PDB entry 8EXN | X-ray diffraction, 2.15 A resolution | chains A and D

Chain A:
Name: Tyrosine-protein phosphatase non-receptor type 1
Source organism: Homo sapiens
Notes: EC 3.1.3.48
Reference sequence: P18031 (PTN1_HUMAN); residues 1-299 here = UniProt positions 1-299
Chain sequence (299 residues; numbered 1 to 299; the number before each row is that of its first residue):
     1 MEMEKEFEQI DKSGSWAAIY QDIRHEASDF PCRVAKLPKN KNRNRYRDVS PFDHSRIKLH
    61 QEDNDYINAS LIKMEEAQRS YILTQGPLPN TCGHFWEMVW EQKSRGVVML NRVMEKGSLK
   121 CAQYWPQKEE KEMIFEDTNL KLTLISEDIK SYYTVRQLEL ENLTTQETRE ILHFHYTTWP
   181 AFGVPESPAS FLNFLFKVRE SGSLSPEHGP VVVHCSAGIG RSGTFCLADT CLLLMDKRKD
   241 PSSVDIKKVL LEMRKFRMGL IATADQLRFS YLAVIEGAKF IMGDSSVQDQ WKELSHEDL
Not modelled in the structure: 1, 62-63
Construct notes: engineered mutation Ala181 (Asp in P18031), Ala262 (Gln in P18031)
Curated features (UniProtKB/Swiss-Prot):
  - active site: Cys215 (Phosphocysteine intermediate)
  - binding site (substrate): Cys215 to Arg221
  - modified residue: Met1 (N-acetylmethionine), Tyr20 (Phosphotyrosine), Ser50 (Phosphoserine), Tyr66 (Phosphotyrosine), Cys215 (Cysteine persulfide), Ser242 (Phosphoserine), Ser243 (Phosphoserine)
  - cross-link: Cys215 to Ser216 (N,N-(cysteine-1,S-diyl)serine (Cys-Ser))
From the paper describing this entry:
  - catalytic residues: Cys215 (citing earlier work)
  - mutagenesis - D181A/C215A/Q262A: abolished catalytic activity
  - specificity-determining residues: Arg47

Chain D:
Name: Non-receptor tyrosine-protein kinase TYK2 activation loop peptide
Notes: EC 2.7.10.2; fragment: residues 1048-1062 of TYK2
Reference sequence: P29597 (TYK2_HUMAN); residues 1155-1169 here correspond to UniProt positions 1048-1062 (UniProt number = residue number - 107)
Chain sequence (15 residues; each row starts with the number of its first residue):
  1155 VPEGHEYYRV REDGD
Not modelled in the structure: 1155-1158, 1164-1169
Curated features (UniProtKB/Swiss-Prot):
  - modified residue (Phosphotyrosine): Tyr1161, Tyr1162

How chain A and chain D interact:
Pairs across the interface (11; chain A residue first):
  Tyr46(A) with Glu1160(D); Tyr1162(D)
  Arg47(A) with Glu1160(D), hydrogen bond (backbone-backbone)
  Asp48(A) with Tyr1161(D); Tyr1162(D), hydrogen bond (side chain-backbone); Arg1163(D), hydrogen bond (side chain-backbone)
  Val49(A) with Tyr1162(D), hydrophobic
  Phe182(A) with Tyr1162(D)
  Ala217(A) with Tyr1162(D), hydrophobic
  Ile219(A) with Tyr1162(D), hydrophobic
  Ala262(A) with Tyr1162(D)
Also at the interface, not in a pair above, chain A (10 interface residues in all): Arg45, Gly220

In short:
10 residues of chain A face 4 of chain D across their interface, with 3 hydrogen bonds. Among the polar pairs
are Asp48(A)-Tyr1162(D), Asp48(A)-Arg1163(D) and Arg47(A)-Glu1160(D). From UniProt: active-site residue
Cys215(A) and 7 substrate-binding residues on chain A. From the paper: the catalytic residue Cys215(A);
D181A/C215A/Q262A of chain A abolish catalytic activity.
Here chain A is Tyrosine-protein phosphatase non-receptor type 1 (Homo sapiens) and chain D is Non-receptor
tyrosine-protein kinase TYK2 activation loop peptide. Entry 8EXN (Crystal structure of PTP1B D181A/Q262A
phosphatase domain with TYK2 activation loop phosphopeptide) was determined by X-ray diffraction (same
publication as 8EXJ, 8EXK, 8EXM, 8EYA, 8EYB, 8EYC and 8F88).
